PDB entry 1E4K | X-ray diffraction, 3.20 A resolution | chains B and C of the 3 polymer chains in the assembly

== Chain B ==
Name: FC fragment of human IGG1
From: Homo sapiens
Notes: fragment: fc fragment
Reference sequence: P01857 (GC1_HUMAN); residues 223-447 here correspond to UniProt positions 106-330 (UniProt number = residue number - 117)
Sequence (225 residues; each row starts with the number of its first residue):
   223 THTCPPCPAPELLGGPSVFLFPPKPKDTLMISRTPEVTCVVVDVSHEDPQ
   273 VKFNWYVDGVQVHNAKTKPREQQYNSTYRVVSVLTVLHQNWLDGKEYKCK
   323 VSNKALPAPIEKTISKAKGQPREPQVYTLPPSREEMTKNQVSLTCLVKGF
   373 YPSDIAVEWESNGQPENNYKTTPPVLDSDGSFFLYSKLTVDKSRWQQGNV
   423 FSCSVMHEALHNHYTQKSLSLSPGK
Disordered / not traced: 223-228, 445-447
Disulfides: Cys261-Cys321, Cys367-Cys425
Covalently attached groups: glycan linked to Asn297
Curated features (UniProtKB/Swiss-Prot):
  - glycosylation: Asn297 (N-linked (GlcNAc...) (complex) asparagine)

== Chain C ==
Name: Low affinity immunoglobulin gamma FC receptor III
From: Homo sapiens
Notes: fragment: extracellular domain
Reference sequence: O75015 (FC3B_HUMAN); the author numbering skips numbers that UniProt does not, so the offset changes along the chain: -4 to -1 = UniProt 18-21; 1-172 = UniProt 22-193
Sequence (176 residues; numbered -4 to 172; 1 number in that range is skipped by the numbering (no residue carries it; nothing is unmodelled there); the number before each row is that of its first residue; numbers below 1 keep their minus sign (Met-4 is residue -4)):
    -4 MRTE
     1 DLPKAVVFLEPQWYSVLEKDSVTLKCQGAYSPEDNSTQWFHNESLISSQA
    51 SSYFIDAATVNDSGEYRCQTNLSTLSDPVQLEVHIGWLLLQAPRWVFKEE
   101 DPIHLRCHSWKNTALHKVTYLQNGKDRKYFHHNSDFHIPKATLKDSGSYF
   151 CRGLVGSKNVSSETVNITITQG
Disordered / not traced: -4 to -1
Disulfides: Cys26-Cys68, Cys107-Cys151
Curated features (UniProtKB/Swiss-Prot):
  - glycosylation (N-linked (GlcNAc...) asparagine): Asn35, Asn42, Asn61, Asn71, Asn159, Asn166

== Chain B / chain C interface ==
Contacting residue pairs (17; chain B residue first):
  Leu234(B) with His116(C), hydrogen bond (backbone-side chain)
  Leu235(B) with His116(C), hydrogen bond (backbone-side chain); His132(C), hydrogen bond (backbone-side chain)
  Gly236(B) with His116(C), hydrogen bond (backbone-side chain); Lys117(C); His132(C)
  Gly237(B) with Lys117(C); His131(C), hydrogen bond (backbone-side chain)
  Pro238(B) with His131(C)
  Ser239(B) with Lys117(C), hydrogen bond
  Asp265(B) with Lys117(C); Tyr129(C); His131(C)
  Ser267(B) with His131(C), hydrogen bond (backbone-side chain)
  Glu269(B) with Lys128(C), salt bridge
  Asn297(B) with Asp126(C)
  Ser298(B) with Asp126(C)
Other interface residues (no listed pair), chain B (14 interface residues in all): Val266, Thr299, Ala327
Other interface residues (no listed pair), chain C (8 interface residues in all): Arg127

== In short ==
Chain B and chain C form an interface of 14 and 8 residues respectively, with 7 hydrogen bonds and 1 salt
bridge. Polar pairs include Glu269(B)-Lys128(C), Leu234(B)-His116(C) and Leu235(B)-His116(C).
Chain B is FC fragment of human IGG1 and chain C is Low affinity immunoglobulin gamma FC receptor III, both
from Homo sapiens; the structure, Crystal structure of soluble human IGG1 FC fragment-FC-gamma receptor III
complex, was determined by X-ray diffraction (same publication as 1E4J).
